3WHB - chains A and B; structure by X-ray diffraction, 2.15 A resolution.

Chain A (and B):
Name: Fatty acid metabolism regulator protein
Organism: Bacillus subtilis
Notes: chain B of this document is another copy of the same molecule, construct and numbering; everything in this record applies to it too
Reference sequence: P94548 (FADR_BACSU); residues 1-194 here = UniProt positions 1-194
Amino-acid sequence (194 residues; numbered 1 to 194; the number before each row is that of its first residue):
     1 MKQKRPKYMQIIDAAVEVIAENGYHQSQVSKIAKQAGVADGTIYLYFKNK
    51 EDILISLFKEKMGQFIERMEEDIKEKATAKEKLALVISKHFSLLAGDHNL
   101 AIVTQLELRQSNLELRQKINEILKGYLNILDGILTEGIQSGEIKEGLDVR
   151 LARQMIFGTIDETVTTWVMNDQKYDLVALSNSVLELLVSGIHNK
Unresolved in the structure: 1-4, 194 (chain B: 1-5, 193-194)
UniProt features mapped onto this chain:
  - DNA-binding region: Gln28 to Phe47 (H-T-H motif)
Residues lining bound ligands: dodecyl-coa (DCC): Phe58, Lys61, Met62, Phe65, His90, Leu93, Thr104, Leu108, Arg109, Arg116, Ile119, Asn120, Glu121, Leu123, Lys124, Tyr126, Leu127, Arg150, Leu151, Arg153, Gln154, Phe157, Asp161

Chain A / chain B interface:
Pairs across the interface (87):
  Gly23(A) - Ser111(B)
  His25(A) - His25(B)  hydrogen bond
  Lys80(A) - His192(B)
  Leu83(A) - Ile191(B)  hydrophobic
  Leu106(A) - Gln110(B)
  Leu106(A) - Arg116(B)
  Glu107(A) - Ser111(B)  hydrogen bond
  Ser111(A) - Gly23(B)
  Ser111(A) - Tyr24(B)  hydrogen bond (side chain-backbone)
  Ser111(A) - Leu106(B)
  Ser111(A) - Glu107(B)  hydrogen bond
  Asn112(A) - Asn22(B)  hydrogen bond (side chain-backbone)
  Asn112(A) - Gln26(B)  hydrogen bond
  Arg116(A) - Leu106(B)
  Arg116(A) - Met169(B)
  Gln117(A) - Met169(B)
  Gln117(A) - Asp171(B)
  Asn120(A) - Met169(B)  hydrogen bond
  Glu142(A) - His192(B)  salt bridge
  Ile143(A) - Ile191(B)
  Lys144(A) - Ser189(B)  hydrogen bond
  Lys144(A) - Ile191(B)  hydrogen bond (backbone-backbone)
  Lys144(A) - His192(B)
  Leu147(A) - Leu186(B)  hydrophobic
  Leu147(A) - Ile191(B)  hydrophobic
  Arg150(A) - Thr166(B)
  Arg150(A) - Asn170(B)
  Arg150(A) - Tyr174(B)
  Leu151(A) - Thr163(B)
  Leu151(A) - Ser182(B)
  Leu151(A) - Val183(B)  hydrophobic
  Leu151(A) - Leu186(B)  hydrophobic
  Ala152(A) - Leu186(B)
  Gln154(A) - Glu162(B)
  Gln154(A) - Thr163(B)
  Gln154(A) - Thr166(B)
  Met155(A) - Thr159(B)
  Met155(A) - Leu186(B)
  Met155(A) - Leu187(B)  hydrophobic
  Phe157(A) - Glu162(B)
  Gly158(A) - Gly158(B)
  Gly158(A) - Glu162(B)
  Thr159(A) - Met155(B)  hydrogen bond (side chain-backbone)
  Thr159(A) - Thr159(B)  hydrogen bond
  Glu162(A) - Arg109(B)  salt bridge
  Glu162(A) - Gln154(B)
  Glu162(A) - Phe157(B)
  Glu162(A) - Gly158(B)
  Thr163(A) - Gln154(B)
  Thr165(A) - Arg109(B)
  Thr166(A) - Gln154(B)
  Met169(A) - Arg109(B)
  Met169(A) - Arg116(B)  hydrogen bond
  Met169(A) - Asn120(B)
  Ser182(A) - Leu151(B)
  Leu186(A) - Leu147(B)  hydrophobic
  Leu186(A) - Leu151(B)  hydrophobic
  Leu186(A) - Ala152(B)
  Leu186(A) - Met155(B)
  Leu187(A) - Gly190(B)
  Leu187(A) - Ile191(B)  hydrogen bond (backbone-backbone)
  Val188(A) - Ser189(B)
  Val188(A) - Gly190(B)
  Val188(A) - Ile191(B)  hydrogen bond (backbone-backbone)
  Val188(A) - His192(B)  hydrogen bond (backbone-backbone)
  Ser189(A) - Lys144(B)
  Ser189(A) - Val188(B)
  Ser189(A) - Ser189(B)
  Ser189(A) - Gly190(B)
  Gly190(A) - Lys144(B)
  Gly190(A) - Leu187(B)
  Gly190(A) - Val188(B)
  Gly190(A) - Ser189(B)
  Gly190(A) - Gly190(B)
  Ile191(A) - Ile143(B)
  Ile191(A) - Lys144(B)  hydrogen bond (backbone-backbone)
  Ile191(A) - Met155(B)  hydrophobic
  Ile191(A) - Leu187(B)  hydrogen bond (backbone-backbone)
  Ile191(A) - Val188(B)  hydrogen bond (backbone-backbone)
  His192(A) - Glu142(B)
  His192(A) - Lys144(B)  hydrogen bond (backbone-side chain)
  His192(A) - Val188(B)  hydrogen bond (backbone-backbone)
  Asn193(A) - Gly141(B)
  Asn193(A) - Glu142(B)  hydrogen bond (backbone-backbone)
  Asn193(A) - Ile143(B)  hydrogen bond (side chain-backbone)
  Asn193(A) - Lys144(B)
  Asn193(A) - Glu145(B)  hydrogen bond
Other interface residues (no listed pair), chain A (45 interface residues in all): Gln105, Arg109, Leu113, Leu134, Ile156, Tyr174, Leu179, Val183
Other interface residues (no listed pair), chain B (51 interface residues in all): Lys80, Leu83, Ile102, Leu134, Arg153, Ile156, Thr165, Val168, Leu179, Glu185

Summary:
The interface between chain A and chain B involves 45 residues on one side and 51 on the other, with 23
hydrogen bonds and 2 salt bridges. Polar contacts include Glu142(A)-His192(B), Glu162(A)-Arg109(B) and
His25(A)-His25(B). Chain A binds dodecyl-coa.
Chain A and chain B are both Fatty acid metabolism regulator protein (Bacillus subtilis); the structure,
Crystal structure of FadR from Bacillus subtilis, a transcriptional regulator involved in the regulation of
fatty ..., was determined by X-ray diffraction together with 3WHC from the same study.
